8DG7 - chains A and F of the 4 polymer chains in the assembly; structure by electron microscopy, 3.32 A resolution.

== Chain A ==
Protein: Endoribonuclease Dcr-1
From: Drosophila melanogaster
Notes: EC 3.1.26.-
Reference sequence: Q9VCU9 (DCR1_DROME); numbering as in UniProt (aligned over 1-2249)
Sequence (2249 residues; each row starts with the number of its first residue):
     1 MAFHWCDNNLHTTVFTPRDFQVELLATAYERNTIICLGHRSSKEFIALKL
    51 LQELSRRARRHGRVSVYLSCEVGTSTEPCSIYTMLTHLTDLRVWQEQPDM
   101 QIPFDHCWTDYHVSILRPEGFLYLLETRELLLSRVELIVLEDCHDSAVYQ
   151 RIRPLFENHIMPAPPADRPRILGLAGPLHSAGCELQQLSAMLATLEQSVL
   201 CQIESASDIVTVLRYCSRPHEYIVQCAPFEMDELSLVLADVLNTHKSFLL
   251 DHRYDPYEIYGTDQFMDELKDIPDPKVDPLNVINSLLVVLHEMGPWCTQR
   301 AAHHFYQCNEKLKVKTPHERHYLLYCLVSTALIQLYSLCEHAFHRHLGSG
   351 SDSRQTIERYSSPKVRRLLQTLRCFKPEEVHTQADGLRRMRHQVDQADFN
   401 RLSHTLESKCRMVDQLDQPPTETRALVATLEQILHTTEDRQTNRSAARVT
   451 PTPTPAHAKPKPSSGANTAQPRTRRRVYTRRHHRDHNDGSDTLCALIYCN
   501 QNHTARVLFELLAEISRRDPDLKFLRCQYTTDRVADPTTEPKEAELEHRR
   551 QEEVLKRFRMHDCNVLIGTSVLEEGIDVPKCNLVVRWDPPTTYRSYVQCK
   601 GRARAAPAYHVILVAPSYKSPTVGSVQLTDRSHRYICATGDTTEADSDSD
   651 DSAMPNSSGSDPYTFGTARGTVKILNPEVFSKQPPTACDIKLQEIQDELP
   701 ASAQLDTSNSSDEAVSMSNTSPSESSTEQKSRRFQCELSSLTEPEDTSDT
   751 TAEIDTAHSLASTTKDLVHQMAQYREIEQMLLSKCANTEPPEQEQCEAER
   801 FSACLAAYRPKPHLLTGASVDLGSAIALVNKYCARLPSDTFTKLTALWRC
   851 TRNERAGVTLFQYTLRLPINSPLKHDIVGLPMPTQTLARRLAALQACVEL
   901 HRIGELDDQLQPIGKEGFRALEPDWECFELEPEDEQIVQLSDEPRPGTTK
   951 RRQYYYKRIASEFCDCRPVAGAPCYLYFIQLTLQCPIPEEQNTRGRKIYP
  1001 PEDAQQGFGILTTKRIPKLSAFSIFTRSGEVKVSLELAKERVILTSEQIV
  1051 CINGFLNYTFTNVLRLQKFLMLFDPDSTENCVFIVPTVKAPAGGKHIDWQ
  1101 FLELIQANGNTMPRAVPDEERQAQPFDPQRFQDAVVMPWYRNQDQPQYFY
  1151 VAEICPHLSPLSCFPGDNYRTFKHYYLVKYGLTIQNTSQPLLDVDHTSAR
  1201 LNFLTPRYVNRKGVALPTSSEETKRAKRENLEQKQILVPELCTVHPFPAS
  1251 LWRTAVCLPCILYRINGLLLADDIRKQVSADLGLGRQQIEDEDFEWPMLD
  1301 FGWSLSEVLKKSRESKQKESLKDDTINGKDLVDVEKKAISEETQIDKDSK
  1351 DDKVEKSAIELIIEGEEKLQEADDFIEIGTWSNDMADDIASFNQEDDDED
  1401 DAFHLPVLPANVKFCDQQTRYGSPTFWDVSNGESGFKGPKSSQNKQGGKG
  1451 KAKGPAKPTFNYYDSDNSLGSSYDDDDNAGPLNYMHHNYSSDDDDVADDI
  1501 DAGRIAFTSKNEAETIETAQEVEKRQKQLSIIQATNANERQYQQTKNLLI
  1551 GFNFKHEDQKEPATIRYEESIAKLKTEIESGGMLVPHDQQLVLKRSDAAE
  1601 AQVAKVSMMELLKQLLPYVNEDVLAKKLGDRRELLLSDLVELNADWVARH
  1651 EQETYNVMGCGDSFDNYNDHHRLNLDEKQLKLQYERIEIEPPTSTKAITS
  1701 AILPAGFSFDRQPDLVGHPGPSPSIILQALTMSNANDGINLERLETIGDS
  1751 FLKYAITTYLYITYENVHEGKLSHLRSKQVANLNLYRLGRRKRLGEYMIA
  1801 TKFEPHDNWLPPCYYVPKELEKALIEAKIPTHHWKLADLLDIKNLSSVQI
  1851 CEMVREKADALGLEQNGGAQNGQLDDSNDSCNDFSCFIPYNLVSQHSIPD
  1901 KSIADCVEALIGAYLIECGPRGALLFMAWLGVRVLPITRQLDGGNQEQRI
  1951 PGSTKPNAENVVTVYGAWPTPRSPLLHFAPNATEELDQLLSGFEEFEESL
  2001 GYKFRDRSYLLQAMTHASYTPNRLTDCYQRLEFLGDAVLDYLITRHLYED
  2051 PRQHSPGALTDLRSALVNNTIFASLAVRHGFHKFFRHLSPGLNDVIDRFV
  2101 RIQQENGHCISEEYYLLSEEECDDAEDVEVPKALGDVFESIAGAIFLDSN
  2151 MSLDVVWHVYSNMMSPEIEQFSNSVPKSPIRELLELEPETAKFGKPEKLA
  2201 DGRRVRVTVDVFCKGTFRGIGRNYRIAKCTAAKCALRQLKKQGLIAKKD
Unresolved in the structure: 1-10, 257-277, 348-352, 377-491, 640-758, 1290-1293, 1304-1524, 1558-1565, 1593-1605, 1619-1622, 1660-1661, 1672-1704, 1825-1834, 1855-1882, 2111-2122, 2241-2249
Sequence notes: conflict Arg134 (Ser in Q9VCU9), Ser205 (Thr in Q9VCU9), Leu416 (Met in Q9VCU9), Ser702 (Ala in Q9VCU9), Cys796 (Ser in Q9VCU9), Val1332 (Ala in Q9VCU9), Ala1338 (Pro in Q9VCU9), Ile1339 (Thr in Q9VCU9), Ile1345 (Leu in Q9VCU9)
Bound ions: Mg2+ site 1: Glu1745, Glu1908 (shared with C39(F) of chain F); Mg2+ site 2: Asp1749, Glu1908 (shared with A38(F) of chain F)
Residues lining bound ligands: uridine-5'-monophosphate (U5P): Arg994, Arg996, Arg1027, Asp1195, His1196, Thr1197, Ser1198, Ala1199, Arg1200, Arg1207
Curated features (UniProtKB/Swiss-Prot):
  - region: Asp924 to Lys957 (Wing domain)
  - binding site (ATP): Leu37 to Glu44
  - binding site (Mg(2+)): Glu1745, Asp1749, Asp1905, Glu1908, Glu2032, Asp2136, Glu2139
  - site: Lys2132 (Important for activity)
  - modified residue (Phosphoserine): Ser1423, Ser1877, Ser1880

== Chain F ==
Molecule: 38-nt RNA strand
Sequence (38 nucleotides; numbered 23 to 60; the number before each row is that of its first residue):
    23 GUAAUUACACAUCAUACUAUACAACCUACUACCUCUCU
Unresolved in the structure: 23-34
Bound ions: Mg2+ site 1: A38 (shared with Asp1749(A), Glu1908(A) of chain A); Mg2+ site 2: C39 (shared with Glu1745(A), Glu1908(A) of chain A); Mg2+ site 3 near A41 (its only coordinating residue here)

== How chain A and chain F interact ==
Pairs across the interface - 56 pairs, chain A then chain F:
  Gln991(A) - C51(F)  hydrogen bond to the phosphate
  Gln991(A) - U52(F)  phosphate contact
  Tyr1140(A) - U60(F)  hydrogen bond to the phosphate
  Arg1141(A) - C59(F)  phosphate contact
  Arg1141(A) - U60(F)  salt bridge to the phosphate
  Phe1172(A) - U60(F)  phosphate contact
  Tyr1175(A) - U60(F)  hydrogen bond to the phosphate
  Tyr1176(A) - U60(F)  phosphate contact
  Lys1179(A) - C59(F)  salt bridge to the phosphate
  Tyr1180(A) - U60(F)  hydrogen bond to the phosphate
  Arg1200(A) - A50(F)  salt bridge to the phosphate
  Arg1200(A) - C51(F)  salt bridge to the phosphate
  Arg1207(A) - A50(F)  salt bridge to the phosphate
  Arg1207(A) - C51(F)  salt bridge to the phosphate
  Leu1216(A) - A50(F)  base contact
  Leu1216(A) - C51(F)  sugar contact
  Pro1217(A) - C51(F)  hydrogen bond to the sugar
  Pro1217(A) - U52(F)  sugar contact
  Thr1218(A) - U52(F)  sugar contact
  Ser1219(A) - U52(F)  phosphate contact
  Ser1219(A) - A53(F)  phosphate contact
  Ser1220(A) - U52(F)  phosphate contact
  Ser1220(A) - A53(F)  hydrogen bond to the phosphate
  Glu1222(A) - C54(F)  phosphate contact
  Thr1223(A) - A53(F)  phosphate contact
  Thr1223(A) - C54(F)  phosphate contact
  Gln1235(A) - C59(F)  hydrogen bond to the base
  Gln1235(A) - U60(F)  sugar contact
  Ile1236(A) - U60(F)  phosphate contact
  Glu1745(A) - C39(F)  phosphate contact
  Glu1745(A) - U40(F)  phosphate contact
  Thr1746(A) - C39(F)  phosphate contact
  Asp1749(A) - A38(F)  hydrogen bond to the sugar
  Asp1749(A) - C39(F)  sugar contact
  Lys1753(A) - A38(F)  base contact
  Ser1773(A) - A36(F)  base contact
  Ser1777(A) - U37(F)  sugar contact
  Val1780(A) - A38(F)  sugar contact
  Ala1781(A) - U37(F)  phosphate contact
  Ala1781(A) - A38(F)  phosphate contact
  Asn1782(A) - A38(F)  hydrogen bond to the phosphate
  Asn1782(A) - C39(F)  phosphate contact
  Lys1802(A) - U49(F)  hydrogen bond to the sugar
  Glu1908(A) - A38(F)  phosphate contact
  Glu1908(A) - C39(F)  phosphate contact
  Pro2056(A) - U40(F)  phosphate contact
  Gly2057(A) - U40(F)  phosphate contact
  Gly2057(A) - A41(F)  hydrogen bond to the phosphate
  Thr2060(A) - C39(F)  sugar contact
  Thr2060(A) - U40(F)  hydrogen bond to the phosphate
  Asp2061(A) - A41(F)  sugar contact
  Arg2063(A) - C39(F)  hydrogen bond to the sugar
  Arg2181(A) - A41(F)  hydrogen bond to the sugar
  Glu2185(A) - A41(F)  hydrogen bond to the sugar
  Pro2188(A) - U42(F)  sugar contact
  Pro2188(A) - A43(F)  sugar contact
Other interface residues (no listed pair), chain A (48 interface residues in all): Pro1165, Pro1206, Tyr1208, Glu1232, Lys1234, Leu1237, Asn1736, Leu1783, Lys1901, Asp1905
Other interface residues (no listed pair), chain F (17 interface residues in all): C48

== Summary ==
The interface between chain A and chain F involves 48 residues on one side and 17 on the other, with 15
hydrogen bonds and 6 salt bridges. Polar contacts include Gln1235(A)-C59(F), Pro1217(A)-C51(F) and
Asp1749(A)-A38(F). Ligands of chain A: uridine-5'-monophosphate.
Chain A is Endoribonuclease Dcr-1 (Drosophila melanogaster) and chain F is a 38-nt RNA strand; the structure,
Structural Basis of MicroRNA Biogenesis by Dicer-1 and Its Partner Protein Loqs-PB - complex III, was
determined by electron microscopy (same publication as 8DFV, 8DG5, 8DGA, 8DGI and 8DGJ).
